PDB entry 3CPE | X-ray diffraction, 2.80 A resolution | chain A

# Chain A
Protein: DNA packaging protein Gp17
Source organism: Bacteriophage T4
UniProt: P17312 (VG17_BPT4); residue numbers follow UniProt; this construct covers 1-567
Amino-acid sequence (592 residues; each row starts with the number of its first residue; numbers below 1 keep their minus sign (Met-24 is residue -24)):
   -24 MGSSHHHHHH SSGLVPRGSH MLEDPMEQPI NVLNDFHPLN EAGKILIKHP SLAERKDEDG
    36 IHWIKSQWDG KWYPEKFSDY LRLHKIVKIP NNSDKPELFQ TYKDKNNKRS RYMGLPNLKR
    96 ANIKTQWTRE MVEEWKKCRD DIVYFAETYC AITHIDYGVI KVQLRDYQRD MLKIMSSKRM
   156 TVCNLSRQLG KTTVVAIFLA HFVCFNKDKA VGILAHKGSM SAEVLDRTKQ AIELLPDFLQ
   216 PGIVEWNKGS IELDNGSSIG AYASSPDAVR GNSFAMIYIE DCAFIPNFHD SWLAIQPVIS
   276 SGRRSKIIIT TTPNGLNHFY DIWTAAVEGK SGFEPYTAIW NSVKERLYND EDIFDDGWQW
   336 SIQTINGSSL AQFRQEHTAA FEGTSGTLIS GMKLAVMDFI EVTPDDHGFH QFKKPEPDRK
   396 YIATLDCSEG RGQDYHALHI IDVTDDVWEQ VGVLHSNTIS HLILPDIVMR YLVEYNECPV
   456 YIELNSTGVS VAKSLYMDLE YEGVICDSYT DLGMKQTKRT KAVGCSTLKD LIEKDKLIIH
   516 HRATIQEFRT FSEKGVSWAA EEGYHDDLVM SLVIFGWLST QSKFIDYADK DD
Disordered / not traced: -24 to 9, 563-567
Construct notes: expression tag (-24 to 0); engineered mutation Glu255 (Asp in P17312), Asp256 (Glu in P17312)
Swiss-Prot annotation at these positions:
  - region: Ile328 to His352 (Binding to the portal protein)
  - motif: Ser161 to Thr167 (Walker A motif), Thr285 to Thr287 (ATPase coupling)
  - binding site (ATP): Gln138, Gln143, Arg202
  - binding site (Mg(2+)): Asp401, Glu458, Asp542
  - site: Asp409 (Modulates nuclease activity)
  - mutagenesis: Gly165 (G165A: Complete loss of in vitro DNA packaging activity but not the endonuclease activity), Lys166 (K166G: Complete loss of in vitro DNA packaging activity. No effect on in vivo terminase activity. Loss of terminase small subunit-stimulated ATPase activity ...), Thr167 (T167A: Complete loss of in vitro DNA packaging activity but not the endonuclease activity), Tyr253 (Y253A/G/K/P/R: Complete loss of terminase small subunit-stimulated ATPase activity), Asp401 (D401N: Complete loss of nuclease activity. Almost no circular DNA packaging), Glu404 (E404N: Complete loss of nuclease activity. Almost no circular DNA packaging), Gly405 (G405V: Complete loss of nuclease activity. Almost no circular DNA packaging), Asp409 (D409N: Enhanced nuclease activity. Normal circular DNA packaging), Glu458 (E458A: Complete loss of nuclease activity), Asp542 (D542A: Complete loss of nuclease activity. Unable to package circular plasmid DNA but packages linear DNA)
From the paper describing this entry:
  - catalytic residues: Asp401, Glu458, Asp542 (citing earlier work)
  - mutagenesis - D401N, E458A, D542A: abolished catalytic activity (nuclease activity) (citing earlier work)
  - conformationally variable residues (loop rearrangement): Cys125 to Arg140
  - binding site for phosphate ion: His385, His430, His516
  - binding site for phosphate ion: Arg406 (proposed by the authors, not directly observed)
  - mutagenesis - R406A, W533A: unchanged catalytic activity (gp16-stimulated ATPase activity)
  - mutagenesis - R406A, W533A: unchanged catalytic activity (nuclease activity)
  - contacts within the chain: Val302-Trp533, Ala497-Trp533
  - catalytic residues: Arg162 (proposed by the authors, not directly observed)
  - mutagenesis - R162K, R162Q: abolished catalytic activity on gp16-stimulated ATPase

# Overview
Curated annotation (UniProt) lists 3 ATP-binding residues, 3 Mg2+-binding residues and 10 mutagenesis sites.
The paper reports catalytic residues Asp401, Glu458 and Asp542 among others; D401N, E458A and D542A abolish
catalytic activity (nuclease activity); 7 substitutions were tested in all.
Chain A is DNA packaging protein Gp17 (Bacteriophage T4); the structure, Crystal Structure of T4 gp17, was
determined by X-ray diffraction (same publication as 3C6A, 3C6H and 3EZK).
